PDB entry 5ZW8 | X-ray diffraction, 1.69 A resolution | chain A

Chain A:
Name: L-prolyl-[peptidyl-carrier protein] dehydrogenase
From: Serratia sp. (strain ATCC 39006)
Notes: EC 1.3.8.14
UniProt: Q5W271 (PIGA_SERS3); residues 1-386 here = UniProt positions 1-386
Chain sequence (402 residues; row label = number of the first residue in the row):
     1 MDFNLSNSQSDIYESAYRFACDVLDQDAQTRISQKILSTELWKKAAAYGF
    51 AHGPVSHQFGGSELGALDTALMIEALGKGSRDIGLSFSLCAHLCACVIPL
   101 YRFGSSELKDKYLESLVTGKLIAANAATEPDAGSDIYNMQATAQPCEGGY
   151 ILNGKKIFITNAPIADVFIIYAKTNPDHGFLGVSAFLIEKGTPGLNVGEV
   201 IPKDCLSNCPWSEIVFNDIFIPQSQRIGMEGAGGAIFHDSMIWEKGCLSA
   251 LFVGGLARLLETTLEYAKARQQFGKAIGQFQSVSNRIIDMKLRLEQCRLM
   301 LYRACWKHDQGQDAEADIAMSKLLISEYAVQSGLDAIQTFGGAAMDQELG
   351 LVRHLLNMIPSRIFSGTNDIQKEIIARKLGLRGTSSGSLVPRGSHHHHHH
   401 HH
Not modelled in the structure: 384-402
Sequence notes: expression tag (387-402)
Small-molecule neighbours:
  - FAD (flavin-adenine dinucleotide): F87, N125, A126, A127, T128, G133, S134, I157, F158, I159, T160, K203, L206, W211, R270, Q272, F273, I277, F280, Q281, S282, V283, R286, Q338, T339, F340, G341, G342, A343, M345, P360, I363, F364, G366, T367, D369, I370, E373
  - malonic acid (MLA): N125, A127, T128, F237, M241, E244, I363, F364, S365, G366
  - 1,4,7,10,13,16-hexaoxacyclooctadecane (O4B), molecule 1: V23, E40, L41, K44
  - 1,4,7,10,13,16-hexaoxacyclooctadecane (O4B), molecule 2: F273, G274, K275, Q279, F280
  - proline (PRO): G133, S134, I136, Y137, F237, H238, M241, K245, S365, G366, I374

Overview:
Bound to chain A: flavin-adenine dinucleotide, 1,4,7,10,13,16-hexaoxacyclooctadecane, malonic acid and
proline.
Chain A is L-prolyl-[peptidyl-carrier protein] dehydrogenase (Serratia sp. (strain ATCC 39006)); the
structure, PigA with FAD and proline, was determined by X-ray diffraction (same publication as 5ZW0, 5ZW2,
5ZW7 and 6AF6).
